Entry 1R8E (X-ray diffraction, 2.40 A resolution); this record covers chains B and A.

# Chain B
Molecule: 23-nt DNA strand
Sequence (23 nucleotides; row label = number of the first residue in the row; note: 2 numbers in that range are skipped by the numbering (no residue carries them; nothing is unmodelled there); numbers below 1 keep their minus sign (DG-12 is residue -12)):
   -12 GACCCTCCCCT
     1 TAGGGGAGGGTC

# Chain A
Name: multidrug-efflux transporter regulator
From: Bacillus subtilis
UniProt: P39075 (BMRR_BACSU); residue numbers follow UniProt; this construct covers 1-278
Chain sequence (278 residues; numbered 1 to 278; the number before each row is that of its first residue):
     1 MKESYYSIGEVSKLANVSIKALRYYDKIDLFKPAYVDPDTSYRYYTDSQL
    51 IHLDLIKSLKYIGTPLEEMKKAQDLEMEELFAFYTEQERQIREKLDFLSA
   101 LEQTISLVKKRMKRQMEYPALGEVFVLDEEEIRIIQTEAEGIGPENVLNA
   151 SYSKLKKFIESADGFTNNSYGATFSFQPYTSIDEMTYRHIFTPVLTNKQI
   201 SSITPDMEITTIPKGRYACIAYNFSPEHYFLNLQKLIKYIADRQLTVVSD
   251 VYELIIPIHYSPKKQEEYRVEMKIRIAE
Disordered / not traced: 1-2, 278
Residues lining bound ligands: tetraphenylphosphonium (P4P): Tyr5, Tyr35, Asp37, Tyr44
UniProt features mapped onto this chain:
  - DNA-binding region: Ile8 to Lys27 (H-T-H motif)

# Interface between chain B and chain A
Residue-residue contacts - 16 pairs, chain B then chain A:
  DC-10(B) - Tyr42(A)  base contact
  DC-9(B) - Ser7(A)  hydrogen bond to the phosphate
  DC-9(B) - Ile8(A)  sugar contact
  DC-9(B) - Gly9(A)  hydrogen bond to the phosphate
  DC-9(B) - Ile19(A)  phosphate contact
  DC-9(B) - Arg23(A)  sugar contact
  DC-9(B) - Tyr42(A)  hydrogen bond to the sugar
  DC-8(B) - Ile8(A)  phosphate contact
  DC-8(B) - Arg23(A)  salt bridge to the phosphate
  DC-8(B) - Thr40(A)  sugar contact
  DC-8(B) - Ser41(A)  phosphate contact
  DC-8(B) - Tyr42(A)  sugar contact
  DC-8(B) - Arg43(A)  salt bridge to the phosphate
  DT-7(B) - Arg23(A)  base contact
  DT-7(B) - Ser41(A)  phosphate contact
  DT-7(B) - Arg43(A)  salt bridge to the phosphate
Also at the interface, not in a pair above, chain B (5 interface residues in all): DC-6
Also at the interface, not in a pair above, chain A (11 interface residues in all): Glu10, Lys20

# Overview
5 residues of chain B and 11 residues of chain A are in contact; the contacts include 3 hydrogen bonds and 3
salt bridges. Polar contacts include DC-9(B)-Tyr42(A), DC-9(B)-Ser7(A) and DC-9(B)-Gly9(A). Chain A binds
tetraphenylphosphonium.
Chain B is a 23-nt DNA strand and chain A is multidrug-efflux transporter regulator (Bacillus subtilis); the
structure, Crystal Structure of BmrR Bound to DNA at 2.4A Resolution, was determined by X-ray diffraction
together with 1R8D from the same study.
